6NHQ - chains A and F of the 6 polymer chains in the assembly; structure by X-ray diffraction, 2.50 A resolution.

== Chain A ==
Molecule: Hemagglutinin HA1 chain
Source organism: Influenza A virus (strain A/Hong Kong/1/1968 H3N2)
UniProt: Q91MA7 (HEMA_I68A4); residues 11-329 here correspond to UniProt positions 27-345 (UniProt number = residue number + 16)
Amino-acid sequence (321 residues; row label = number of the first residue in the row):
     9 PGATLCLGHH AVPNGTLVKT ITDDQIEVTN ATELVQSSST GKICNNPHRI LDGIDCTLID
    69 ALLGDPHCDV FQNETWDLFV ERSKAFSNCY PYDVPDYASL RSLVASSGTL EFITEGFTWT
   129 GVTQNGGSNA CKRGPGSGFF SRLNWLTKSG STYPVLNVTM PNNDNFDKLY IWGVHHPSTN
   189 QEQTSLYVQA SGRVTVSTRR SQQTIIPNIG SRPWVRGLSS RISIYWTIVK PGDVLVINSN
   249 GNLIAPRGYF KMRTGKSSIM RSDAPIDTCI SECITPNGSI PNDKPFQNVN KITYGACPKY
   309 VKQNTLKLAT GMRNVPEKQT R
Differences from the reference sequence: expression tag (9-10)
UniProt features mapped onto this chain:
  - site: R329 (Cleavage)
  - glycosylation (N-linked (GlcNAc...) asparagine): N22, N38, N81, N165, N285
Disulfides: C52-C277, C64-C76, C97-C139, C281-C305
Covalently attached groups: N-acetylglucosamine (NAG) linked to N38, N81, N285; glycan linked to N165

== Chain F ==
Molecule: Hemagglutinin HA2 chain
Source organism: Influenza A virus (strain A/Hong Kong/1/1968 H3N2)
UniProt: Q91MA7 (HEMA_I68A4); residues 1-176 here correspond to UniProt positions 346-521 (UniProt number = residue number + 345)
Amino-acid sequence (176 residues; numbered 1 to 176; the number before each row is that of its first residue):
     1 GLFGAIAGFI ENGWEGMIDG WYGFRHQNSE GTGQAADLKS TQAAMDQING KLNRVIEKTN
    61 EKFHQIEKEF SEVEGRIQDL EKYVEDTKID LWSYNAELLV ALENQHTIDL TDSEMNKLFE
   121 KTGRQLRENA EDMGNGCFKI YHKCDNACIE SIRNGTYDHD VYRDEALNNR FQIKGV
Unresolved in the structure: 172-176
Differences from the reference sequence: engineered mutation M45 (Ile390 in Q91MA7); conflict G123 (Arg468 in Q91MA7)
UniProt features mapped onto this chain:
  - glycosylation: N154 (N-linked (GlcNAc...) asparagine)
Disulfides: C144-C148
What the authors report for this chain:
  - mutagenesis - I45M: decreased binding to CR9114
  - mutagenesis - I45M: decreased binding to FI6v3
  - mutagenesis - N49T: unchanged binding to CR9114
  - mutagenesis - N49T: unchanged binding to FI6v3

== How chain A and chain F interact ==
Pairs across the interface (10; chain A residue first):
  K27(A) - R54(F)
  T28(A) - R54(F)  hydrogen bond (backbone-side chain)
  I29(A) - K51(F)
  I29(A) - R54(F)
  I29(A) - E103(F)
  I29(A) - H106(F)
  T30(A) - Q47(F)
  T30(A) - G50(F)
  T30(A) - K51(F)
  T30(A) - H106(F)
Interface residues without a listed pair, chain A (6 interface residues in all): D31, D32

== In short ==
Chain A and chain F each contribute 6 residues to their interface; the contacts include 1 hydrogen bond. Its
one hydrogen-bonded contact is T28(A)-R54(F). N-acetylglucosamine is covalently linked to N38(A), N81(A) and
N285(A). The paper reports that I45M of chain F reduces binding to CR9114; I45M of chain F reduces binding to
FI6v3.
Here chain A is Hemagglutinin HA1 chain and chain F is Hemagglutinin HA2 chain, both from Influenza A virus
(strain A/Hong Kong/1/1968 H3N2). Entry 6NHQ (Crystal structure of the A/Hong Kong/1/1968 (H3N2) influenza
virus hemagglutinin HA2 I45M mutant) was determined by X-ray diffraction, deposited together with 6NHP and
6NHR.
